Entry 6REU (electron microscopy, 4.20 A resolution (low resolution: residue-level contacts below are approximate; hydrogen-bond / salt-bridge calls are withheld)); this record covers chains S and T of the 20 polymer chains in the assembly.

== Chain S ==
Protein: ATP synthase gamma chain, mitochondrial
Organism: Polytomella sp. Pringsheim 198.80
UniProt: Q4LDE7 (Q4LDE7_9CHLO); residues 1-317 here = UniProt positions 1-317
Chain sequence (317 residues; each row starts with the number of its first residue):
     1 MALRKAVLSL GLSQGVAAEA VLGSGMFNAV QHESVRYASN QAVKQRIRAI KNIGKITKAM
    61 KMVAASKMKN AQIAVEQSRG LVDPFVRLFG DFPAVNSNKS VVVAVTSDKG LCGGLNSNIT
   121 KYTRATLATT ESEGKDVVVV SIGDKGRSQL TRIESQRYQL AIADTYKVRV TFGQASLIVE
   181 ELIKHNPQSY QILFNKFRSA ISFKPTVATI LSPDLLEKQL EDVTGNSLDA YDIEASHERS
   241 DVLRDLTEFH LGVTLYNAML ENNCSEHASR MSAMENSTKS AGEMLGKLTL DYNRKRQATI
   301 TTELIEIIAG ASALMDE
Unresolved in the structure: 1-38, 316-317

== Chain T ==
Protein: ATP synthase subunit alpha
Organism: Polytomella sp. Pringsheim 198.80
UniProt: A0ZW40 (A0ZW40_9CHLO); residues 1-562 here = UniProt positions 1-562
Chain sequence (562 residues; row label = number of the first residue in the row):
     1 MRSPAAFVAR SGLFKASLGQ SNWAQKAEQM MASVTRTFAA DAKALDELRK PKFSSKYLIQ
    61 HVSQKLIPAV KEWEKSYQPP VIHLGRVLSV GDGIARVYGL KSVQAGELVC FDSGVKGMAL
   121 NLQADHVGVV VFGNDSVIHQ GDLVYRTGQI VNVPIGPGTL GRVTDGLGQP IDGKGPLTNV
   181 RSSLVEVKAP GIIARQSVRE PLFTGVKAVD ALVPIGRGQR ELIIGDRQTG KTAVAIDAII
   241 HQKNCNEQVP KAQRVYCVYV AVGQKRSTVA QLVKLFTQTG AMRYTIMVSA TASDAAPLQF
   301 LAPYSGCAMA EYFRDTGKHG LIIYDDLSKQ SVAYRQMSLL LRRPPGREAF PGDVFYLHSR
   361 LLERAAKLSK ELGGGSLTAF PVIETQAGDV SAYIATNVIS ITDGQIFLET ELFYKGIRPA
   421 LNVGLSVSRV GSAAQFPGMK QVAGTLKLEL AQYREVAAFA QFGSDLDAAT QYVLERGARL
   481 TEMLKQKQFA PIPIERQTVA VYAATKGFLD KVRVQDIVAA EEAVISQVNP AVFKILKANG
   541 KITPALDAHL KAELRKVKLP GA
Unresolved in the structure: 1-84
Differences from the reference sequence: conflict R266 (Lys in A0ZW40)
Metal / ion sites: Mg2+: T232 (together with ATP)
Small-molecule neighbours: ATP (adenosine-5'-triphosphate): D226, R227, Q228, T229, G230, K231, T232, A233, F413, R418, Q486, K487, Q488

== How chain S and chain T interact ==
Residue-residue contacts (16):
  K55(S) - E455(T)
  K55(S) - A458(T)
  K58(S) - F459(T)
  A59(S) - F459(T)
  A59(S) - F462(T)
  M62(S) - F459(T)
  M62(S) - L466(T)
  V63(S) - S464(T)
  S66(S) - D465(T)
  E303(S) - E348(T)
  L304(S) - G346(T)
  L304(S) - R347(T)
  L304(S) - E348(T)
  I307(S) - P345(T)
  I307(S) - A349(T)
  L314(S) - R342(T)
Also at the interface, not in a pair above, chain S (15 interface residues in all): I56, M60, K67, R296, A311
Also at the interface, not in a pair above, chain T (14 interface residues in all): S391

== In short ==
15 residues of chain S face 14 of chain T across their interface. Ligands of chain T: ATP.
Chain S is ATP synthase gamma chain, mitochondrial and chain T is ATP synthase subunit alpha, both from
Polytomella sp. Pringsheim 198.80; the structure, Cryo-EM structure of Polytomella F-ATP synthase, Rotary
substate 3C, focussed refinement of F1 head and rotor, was determined by electron microscopy (same publication
as 6RD4, 6RD5, 6RD6, 6RD7, 6RD8, 6RD9 and 46 further entries).
